5X06 - chains A and B of the 8 polymer chains in the assembly; structure by X-ray diffraction, 3.24 A resolution.

Chain A (and B):
Name: DNA polymerase III subunit beta
From: Escherichia coli O157:H7
Notes: EC 2.7.7.7; chain B of this document is another copy of the same molecule, construct and numbering; everything in this record applies to it too
UniProtKB: P0A990 (DPO3B_ECO57); residues 1-366 here = UniProt positions 1-366
Sequence (386 residues; row label = number of the first residue in the row; numbers below 1 keep their minus sign (Met-19 is residue -19)):
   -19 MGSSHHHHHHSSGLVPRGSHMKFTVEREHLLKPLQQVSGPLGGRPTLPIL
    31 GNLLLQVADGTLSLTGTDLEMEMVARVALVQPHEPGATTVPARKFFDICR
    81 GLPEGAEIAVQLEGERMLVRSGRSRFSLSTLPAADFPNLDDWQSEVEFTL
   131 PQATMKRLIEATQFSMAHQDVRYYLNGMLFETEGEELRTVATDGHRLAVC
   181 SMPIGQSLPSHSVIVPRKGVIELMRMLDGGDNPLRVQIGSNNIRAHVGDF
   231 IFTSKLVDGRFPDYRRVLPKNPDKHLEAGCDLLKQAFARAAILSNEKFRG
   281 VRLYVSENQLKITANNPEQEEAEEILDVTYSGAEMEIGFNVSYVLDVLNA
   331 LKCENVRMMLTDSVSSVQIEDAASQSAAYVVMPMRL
Disordered / not traced: -19 to -2, 22-24, 366
Sequence notes: expression tag (-19 to 0)

Chain A / chain B interface:
Residue-residue contacts (61; chain A residue first):
  Pro71(A) - Glu300(B)
  Lys74(A) - Ile272(B)
  Lys74(A) - Leu273(B)
  Lys74(A) - Asn296(B)
  Lys74(A) - Glu298(B)  salt bridge
  Lys74(A) - Glu300(B)  salt bridge
  Asp77(A) - Ile272(B)
  Ile78(A) - Ile272(B)
  Gly81(A) - Arg269(B)  hydrogen bond (backbone-side chain)
  Leu82(A) - Arg269(B)
  Pro83(A) - Arg269(B)
  Arg96(A) - Glu298(B)
  Arg96(A) - Gln299(B)  hydrogen bond (side chain-backbone)
  Arg103(A) - Gln289(B)  hydrogen bond
  Arg103(A) - Glu303(B)
  Arg103(A) - Ile305(B)  hydrogen bond (backbone-backbone)
  Arg103(A) - Asp307(B)  salt bridge
  Ser104(A) - Glu303(B)
  Ser104(A) - Glu304(B)  hydrogen bond
  Arg105(A) - Ala302(B)
  Arg105(A) - Glu303(B)  hydrogen bond (backbone-backbone)
  Phe106(A) - Arg269(B)
  Phe106(A) - Glu301(B)
  Phe106(A) - Ala302(B)  hydrophobic
  Phe106(A) - Glu304(B)
  Ser107(A) - Leu273(B)
  Ser107(A) - Glu300(B)
  Ser107(A) - Glu301(B)  hydrogen bond (backbone-backbone)
  Leu108(A) - Leu273(B)  hydrophobic
  Leu108(A) - Glu300(B)
  Ser109(A) - Glu298(B)
  Ser109(A) - Glu300(B)  hydrogen bond (backbone-side chain)
  Arg269(A) - Gly81(B)  hydrogen bond (side chain-backbone)
  Arg269(A) - Leu82(B)
  Arg269(A) - Pro83(B)
  Arg269(A) - Phe106(B)
  Ile272(A) - Lys74(B)
  Ile272(A) - Asp77(B)
  Ile272(A) - Ile78(B)
  Leu273(A) - Lys74(B)
  Leu273(A) - Ser107(B)
  Leu273(A) - Leu108(B)  hydrophobic
  Gln289(A) - Arg103(B)  hydrogen bond
  Asn296(A) - Lys74(B)
  Glu298(A) - Arg96(B)
  Gln299(A) - Arg96(B)  hydrogen bond (backbone-side chain)
  Glu300(A) - Pro71(B)
  Glu300(A) - Lys74(B)  salt bridge
  Glu300(A) - Ser107(B)
  Glu300(A) - Leu108(B)
  Glu300(A) - Ser109(B)  hydrogen bond (side chain-backbone)
  Glu301(A) - Phe106(B)
  Glu301(A) - Ser107(B)  hydrogen bond (backbone-backbone)
  Ala302(A) - Arg105(B)
  Ala302(A) - Phe106(B)  hydrophobic
  Glu303(A) - Ser104(B)
  Glu303(A) - Arg105(B)  salt bridge
  Glu304(A) - Ser104(B)  hydrogen bond
  Glu304(A) - Phe106(B)
  Ile305(A) - Arg103(B)  hydrogen bond (backbone-backbone)
  Asp307(A) - Arg103(B)  salt bridge
Also at the interface, not in a pair above, chain A (31 interface residues in all): Gln265, Glu276
Also at the interface, not in a pair above, chain B (31 interface residues in all): Gln265, Glu276

In short:
Chain A and chain B each contribute 31 residues to their interface; the contacts include 15 hydrogen bonds and
6 salt bridges. Polar pairs include Lys74(A)-Glu298(B), Lys74(A)-Glu300(B) and Arg103(A)-Asp307(B).
Both chains are DNA polymerase III subunit beta (Escherichia coli O157:H7). Entry 5X06 (DNA replication
regulation protein) was determined by X-ray diffraction.
